PDB entry 7B6D | electron microscopy, 4.27 A resolution (low resolution: residue-level contacts below are approximate; hydrogen-bond / salt-bridge calls are withheld) | chains C and D of the 8 polymer chains in the assembly

Chain C:
Molecule: Trafficking protein particle complex subunit
From: Drosophila melanogaster
Reference sequence: Q9VA95 (Q9VA95_DROME); residues 1-145 here = UniProt positions 1-145
Amino-acid sequence (145 residues; row label = number of the first residue in the row):
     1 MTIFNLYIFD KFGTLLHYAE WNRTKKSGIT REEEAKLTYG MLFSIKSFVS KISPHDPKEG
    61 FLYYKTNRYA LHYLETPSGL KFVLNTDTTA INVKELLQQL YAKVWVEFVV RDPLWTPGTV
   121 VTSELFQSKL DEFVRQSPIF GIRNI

Chain D:
Molecule: Trafficking protein particle complex subunit
From: Drosophila melanogaster
Reference sequence: Q9VLI9 (Q9VLI9_DROME); residue numbers follow UniProt; this construct covers 1-219
Amino-acid sequence (219 residues; each row starts with the number of its first residue):
     1 MIIYGVYIVS KSGGLIFNLD NNVPRIEHEK TFTYPLDLVL DYDSKKVSVS FNRKDGINVG
    61 HVLVAVNGMP VNGVTLDDGR DVRTTLDAPE NYPINLKFSR PKMTTNEKIF LASMFYPLFA
   121 IASQLSPEPK SSGIEILEAD TFTLHCFQTL TGIKFIIISE TGLNGIDLLL RKVYELYSDY
   181 VLKNPFYSLE MPIRCELFDN KLQELLAQVE KTGISNIDK

How chain C and chain D interact:
Contacting residue pairs (78; chain C residue first):
  F4(C) - P127(D)
  N5(C) - P127(D)
  R23(C) - L125(D)
  R23(C) - P127(D)
  T24(C) - P127(D)
  T24(C) - P129(D)
  K25(C) - Q124(D)
  K25(C) - L125(D)
  K25(C) - S126(D)
  K25(C) - P127(D)
  K25(C) - P129(D)
  S27(C) - L125(D)
  E34(C) - L125(D)
  M41(C) - L118(D)
  M41(C) - I121(D)
  M41(C) - A122(D)
  M41(C) - S123(D)
  S44(C) - L118(D)
  I45(C) - L118(D)
  I45(C) - L137(D)
  S47(C) - M114(D)
  F48(C) - F115(D)
  F48(C) - L144(D)
  V49(C) - L137(D)
  V49(C) - F142(D)
  K51(C) - M103(D)
  K51(C) - L111(D)
  I52(C) - M103(D)
  I52(C) - F142(D)
  I52(C) - I158(D)
  S53(C) - R100(D)
  S53(C) - T141(D)
  S53(C) - F142(D)
  P54(C) - Y4(D)
  P54(C) - R100(D)
  H55(C) - Y4(D)
  H55(C) - R100(D)
  H55(C) - T141(D)
  D56(C) - R53(D)
  D56(C) - N58(D)
  D56(C) - R100(D)
  D56(C) - T141(D)
  P57(C) - N58(D)
  P57(C) - D140(D)
  K58(C) - D140(D)
  K58(C) - T141(D)
  E59(C) - D140(D)
  G60(C) - A139(D)
  G60(C) - D140(D)
  F61(C) - L137(D)
  L62(C) - E138(D)
  L62(C) - A139(D)
  L62(C) - D140(D)
  Y63(C) - L137(D)
  Y63(C) - E138(D)
  Y64(C) - S123(D)
  Y64(C) - I134(D)
  Y64(C) - I136(D)
  K65(C) - E135(D)
  K65(C) - I136(D)
  T66(C) - S131(D)
  T66(C) - S132(D)
  T66(C) - G133(D)
  T66(C) - E135(D)
  N67(C) - S131(D)
  N67(C) - S132(D)
  N67(C) - E135(D)
  R68(C) - E128(D)
  R68(C) - P129(D)
  R68(C) - K130(D)
  R68(C) - S131(D)
  Y69(C) - S123(D)
  Y69(C) - S126(D)
  Y69(C) - E128(D)
  Y69(C) - S131(D)
  N85(C) - P127(D)
  D87(C) - E128(D)
  I145(C) - E138(D)
Other interface residues (no listed pair), chain C (37 interface residues in all): G28, I29
Other interface residues (no listed pair), chain D (35 interface residues in all): H61, F110

Overview:
37 residues of chain C and 35 residues of chain D are in contact.
Chain C is Trafficking protein particle complex subunit and chain D is Trafficking protein particle complex
subunit, both from Drosophila melanogaster; the structure, Drosophila melanogaster TRAPPCore (C1, C2, C2L,
C3a/b, C4, C5, C6 subunits), was determined by electron microscopy (same publication as 7B6E, 7B6H, 7B6R and
7B70).
